4PHJ - chains A and B; structure by X-ray diffraction, 1.60 A resolution.

[Chain A (and B)]
Protein: Calpain small subunit 1
Organism: Homo sapiens
Notes: fragment: Penta EF-hands subunit, Residues 96-268; chain B of this document is another copy of the same molecule, construct and numbering; everything in this record applies to it too
UniProtKB: P04632 (CPNS1_HUMAN); residue numbers follow UniProt; this construct covers 96-268
Amino-acid sequence (173 residues; each row starts with the number of its first residue):
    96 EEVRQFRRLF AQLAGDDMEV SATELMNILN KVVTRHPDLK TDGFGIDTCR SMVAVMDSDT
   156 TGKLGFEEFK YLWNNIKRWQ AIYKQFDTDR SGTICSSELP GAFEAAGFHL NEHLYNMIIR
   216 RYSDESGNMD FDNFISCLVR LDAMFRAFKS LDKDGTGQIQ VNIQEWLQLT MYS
Metal / ion sites: Ca2+ site 1: Ala-109, Asp-112, Glu-114, Glu-119; Ca2+ site 2: Asp-137, Asp-225, Asp-227, Asn-228; Ca2+ site 3: Asp-152, Asp-154, Thr-156, Lys-158, Glu-163; Ca2+ site 4: Asp-182, Asp-184, Ser-186, Thr-188, Glu-193
Swiss-Prot annotation at these positions:
  - binding site (Ca(2+)): Ala-109, Asp-112, Glu-114, Glu-119, Asp-137, Asp-152, Asp-154, Thr-156, Lys-158, Glu-163, Asp-182, Asp-184, Ser-186, Thr-188, Glu-193, Asp-225
  - modified residue: Lys-179 (N6-acetyllysine)
Reported in the primary citation:
  - self-association interface (contacts with another copy of this molecule); pairs are residue here / residue on that copy: Ile-254/Ile-254 (hydrophobic contact), Val-256/Val-256 (hydrophobic contact), Ile-254, Val-256, Ile-258, Leu-262
  - conformationally variable residues: Lys-172

[Chain A / chain B interface]
Pairs across the interface - 93 pairs, chain A then chain B:
  Asp-142(A) / Thr-143(B)  hydrogen bond
  Thr-143(A) / Asp-142(B)  hydrogen bond
  Arg-145(A) / Arg-216(B)
  Arg-145(A) / Asn-228(B)
  Ala-149(A) / Arg-216(B)
  Asp-152(A) / Arg-216(B)  salt bridge
  Thr-155(A) / Arg-215(B)
  Gly-157(A) / Arg-215(B)
  Lys-158(A) / Glu-220(B)  salt bridge
  Asn-206(A) / Gln-259(B)  hydrogen bond
  His-208(A) / Gln-263(B)  hydrogen bond
  Leu-209(A) / Gln-259(B)
  Leu-209(A) / Leu-262(B)
  Leu-209(A) / Gln-263(B)
  Met-212(A) / Thr-155(B)
  Met-212(A) / Gln-263(B)
  Met-212(A) / Tyr-267(B)
  Arg-215(A) / Arg-145(B)  hydrogen bond (backbone-side chain)
  Arg-215(A) / Thr-155(B)
  Arg-215(A) / Thr-156(B)  hydrogen bond (side chain-backbone)
  Arg-215(A) / Gly-157(B)
  Arg-215(A) / Tyr-267(B)
  Arg-216(A) / Asp-142(B)  salt bridge
  Arg-216(A) / Arg-145(B)  hydrogen bond (backbone-side chain)
  Arg-216(A) / Ser-146(B)  hydrogen bond
  Arg-216(A) / Ala-149(B)
  Arg-216(A) / Met-266(B)
  Arg-216(A) / Ser-268(B)  hydrogen bond (side chain-backbone)
  Tyr-217(A) / Arg-145(B)
  Ser-218(A) / Arg-145(B)  hydrogen bond (backbone-side chain)
  Glu-220(A) / Lys-158(B)  salt bridge
  Asn-228(A) / Arg-145(B)
  Cys-232(A) / Met-266(B)
  Arg-235(A) / Arg-235(B)
  Arg-235(A) / Thr-265(B)  hydrogen bond (side chain-backbone)
  Arg-235(A) / Met-266(B)
  Arg-235(A) / Ser-268(B)  hydrogen bond
  Leu-236(A) / Met-266(B)  hydrophobic
  Met-239(A) / Trp-261(B)  hydrogen bond (backbone-side chain)
  Met-239(A) / Thr-265(B)
  Phe-240(A) / Leu-262(B)  hydrophobic
  Phe-243(A) / Val-256(B)
  Phe-243(A) / Asn-257(B)
  Phe-243(A) / Ile-258(B)
  Phe-243(A) / Trp-261(B)  hydrophobic
  Gly-252(A) / Asn-257(B)
  Gly-252(A) / Ile-258(B)  hydrogen bond (backbone-backbone)
  Gln-253(A) / Gln-255(B)
  Gln-253(A) / Val-256(B)
  Gln-253(A) / Asn-257(B)
  Ile-254(A) / Ile-254(B)
  Ile-254(A) / Gln-255(B)
  Ile-254(A) / Val-256(B)  hydrogen bond (backbone-backbone)
  Gln-255(A) / Gln-253(B)
  Gln-255(A) / Ile-254(B)
  Gln-255(A) / Gln-255(B)  hydrogen bond
  Val-256(A) / Phe-243(B)
  Val-256(A) / Gln-253(B)
  Val-256(A) / Ile-254(B)  hydrogen bond (backbone-backbone)
  Asn-257(A) / Phe-243(B)
  Asn-257(A) / Gly-252(B)
  Asn-257(A) / Gln-253(B)
  Ile-258(A) / Phe-240(B)  hydrophobic
  Ile-258(A) / Phe-243(B)
  Gln-259(A) / Asn-206(B)
  Gln-259(A) / His-208(B)
  Trp-261(A) / Met-239(B)  hydrogen bond (side chain-backbone)
  Trp-261(A) / Phe-243(B)
  Trp-261(A) / Trp-261(B)  hydrophobic
  Trp-261(A) / Leu-264(B)  hydrophobic
  Leu-262(A) / Met-212(B)
  Leu-262(A) / Leu-236(B)  hydrophobic
  Leu-262(A) / Met-239(B)  hydrophobic
  Leu-262(A) / Phe-240(B)  hydrophobic
  Gln-263(A) / His-208(B)  hydrogen bond
  Gln-263(A) / Leu-209(B)
  Gln-263(A) / Met-212(B)
  Gln-263(A) / Arg-216(B)  hydrogen bond (backbone-side chain)
  Leu-264(A) / Trp-261(B)  hydrophobic
  Thr-265(A) / Arg-235(B)  hydrogen bond (backbone-side chain)
  Thr-265(A) / Met-239(B)
  Met-266(A) / Met-212(B)  hydrophobic
  Met-266(A) / Ile-213(B)  hydrophobic
  Met-266(A) / Arg-216(B)  hydrogen bond (backbone-side chain)
  Met-266(A) / Tyr-217(B)
  Met-266(A) / Cys-232(B)
  Met-266(A) / Arg-235(B)
  Met-266(A) / Leu-236(B)  hydrophobic
  Tyr-267(A) / Arg-216(B)  hydrogen bond
  Tyr-267(A) / Arg-235(B)  hydrogen bond (backbone-side chain)
  Ser-268(A) / Ser-146(B)
  Ser-268(A) / Tyr-217(B)
  Ser-268(A) / Arg-235(B)
Interface residues without a listed pair, chain A (45 interface residues in all): Ile-141, Thr-156, Leu-205, Ile-214, Ala-242
Interface residues without a listed pair, chain B (45 interface residues in all): Asp-137, Leu-205, Asp-227, Ala-242

[Overview]
Chain A and chain B each contribute 45 residues to their interface, with 24 hydrogen bonds and 4 salt bridges.
Polar pairs include Asp-152(A)/Arg-216(B), Lys-158(A)/Glu-220(B) and Arg-216(A)/Asp-142(B). UniProt lists 16
Ca2+-binding residues on chain A. The paper reports conformational variability at Lys-172(A); a
self-association interface involving Ile-254(A), Val-256(A) and Ile-258(A) among others.
Chain A and chain B are both Calpain small subunit 1 (Homo sapiens); the structure, The Structural Basis of
Differential Inhibition of Human Calpain by Indole and Phenyl alpha-Mercaptoacrylic Acids: Human ..., was
determined by X-ray diffraction, deposited together with 4PHK, 4PHM and 4PHN.
